5V8L - chains C and G of the 14 polymer chains in the assembly; structure by electron microscopy, 4.30 A resolution (low resolution: residue-level contacts below are approximate; hydrogen-bond / salt-bridge calls are withheld).

# Chain C
Protein: gp120
Organism: Human immunodeficiency virus 1
UniProt: Q2N0S6 (Q2N0S6_9HIV1); the construct lacks a stretch of the UniProt sequence and is renumbered around it, so the offset changes along the chain: 31-141 = UniProt 30-140; 150-185 = UniProt 141-176; 189-309 = UniProt 188-308; 312-321 = UniProt 309-318; 2 more segments
Sequence (481 residues; numbered 31 to 513 plus 12 insertion-coded residues; 14 numbers in that range are skipped by the numbering (no residue carries them; nothing is unmodelled there); the number before each row is that of its first residue; a row labelled like 185A-185K holds insertion residues (185A, then the next letters in order)):
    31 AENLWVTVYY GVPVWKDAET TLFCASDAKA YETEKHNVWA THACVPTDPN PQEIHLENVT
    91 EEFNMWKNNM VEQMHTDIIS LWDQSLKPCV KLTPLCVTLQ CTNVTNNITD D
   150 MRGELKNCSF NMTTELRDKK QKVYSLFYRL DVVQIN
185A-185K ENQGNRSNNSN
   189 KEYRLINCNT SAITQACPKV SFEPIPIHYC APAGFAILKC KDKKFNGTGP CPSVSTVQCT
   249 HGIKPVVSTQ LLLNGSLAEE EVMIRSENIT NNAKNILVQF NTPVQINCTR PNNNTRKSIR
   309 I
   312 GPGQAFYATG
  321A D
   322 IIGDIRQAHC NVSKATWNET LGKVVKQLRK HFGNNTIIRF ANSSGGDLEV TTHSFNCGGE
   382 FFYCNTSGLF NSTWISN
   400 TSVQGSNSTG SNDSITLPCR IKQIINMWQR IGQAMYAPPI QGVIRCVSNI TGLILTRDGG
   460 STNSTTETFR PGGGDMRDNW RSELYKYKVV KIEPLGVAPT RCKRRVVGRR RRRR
Disordered / not traced: 31, 185A-185K, 400-410, 507-513
Disulfides: Cys54-Cys74, Cys119-Cys205, Cys126-Cys196, Cys131-Cys157, Cys218-Cys247, Cys228-Cys239, Cys296-Cys331, Cys378-Cys445, Cys385-Cys418
Covalently attached groups: N-acetylglucosamine (NAG) linked to Asn88, Asn133, Asn156, Asn197, Asn234, Asn262, Asn295, Asn301, Asn332, Asn339, Asn355, Asn363, Asn386, Asn392, Asn448; glycan linked to Asn160, Asn276
Sequence notes: conflict Asn332 (Thr330 in Q2N0S6), Cys501 (Ala498 in Q2N0S6); expression tag (509-513)
From the paper describing this entry:
  - post-translational modification sites: Asn156, Asn160
  - binding site for N-acetylglucosamine: Lys171, Tyr173
  - mutagenesis - N156D: abolished binding to PGT145 Fab
  - mutagenesis - N156D, N156K: abolished binding to PGT145 antibody, heavy chain
  - mutagenesis - N156D, M161A: decreased stability
  - mutagenesis - N160A, N160K, M161A, T162A, L165A, D167A: decreased binding to PGT145 antibody, heavy chain

# Chain G
Protein: 3BNC117 antibody, heavy chain
Organism: Homo sapiens
Notes: fragment: Fab; antibody fragment or engineered binder
Sequence (226 residues; row label = number of the first residue in the row; a row labelled like 71A-71D holds insertion residues (71A, then the next letters in order)):
     1 QVQLLQSGAA VTKPGASVRV SCEASGYNIR DYFIHWWRQA PGQGLQWVGW IN
   52A P
    53 KTGQPNNPRQ FQGRVSLTR
71A-71D HASW
    72 DFDTYSFYMD L
82A-82C KAL
    83 RSDDTAVYFC ARQRSDYW
100A-100B DF
   101 DVWGSGTQVT VSSASTKGPS VFPLAPSSKS TSGGTAALGC LVKDYFPEPV TVSWNSGALT
   161 SGVHTFPAVL QSSGLYSLSS VVTVPSSSLG TQTYICNVNH KPSNTKVDKK VEPKSC
Disordered / not traced: 112-216
Disulfides: Cys22-Cys92
From the paper describing this entry:
  - binding site for N-acetylglucosamine: His71A

# Chain C / chain G interface
Residue-residue contacts (32):
  Asn197(C) - Trp71D(G)
  Asn279(C) - Asp98(G)
  Asn279(C) - Trp100(G)
  Asn280(C) - Trp50(G)
  Asn280(C) - Trp100(G)
  Ala281(C) - Phe33(G)
  Ala281(C) - Trp100(G)
  Lys282(C) - Asp98(G)
  Arg360(C) - Arg61(G)
  Ser365(C) - Gln56(G)
  Ser365(C) - Pro57(G)
  Gly367(C) - Thr54(G)
  Gly367(C) - Gly55(G)
  Asp368(C) - Lys53(G)
  Asp368(C) - Thr54(G)
  Asp368(C) - Arg71(G)
  Val371(C) - Thr54(G)
  Gln428(C) - Arg30(G)
  Gln428(C) - Lys53(G)
  Ile430(C) - Arg30(G)
  Ile430(C) - Phe73(G)
  Arg456(C) - Asn58(G)
  Asp457(C) - Asn58(G)
  Asp457(C) - Gln64(G)
  Gly458(C) - Asn58(G)
  Gly458(C) - Pro60(G)
  Gly458(C) - Arg61(G)
  Gly459(C) - Pro60(G)
  Arg469(C) - Gln64(G)
  Pro470(C) - Gln56(G)
  Gly471(C) - Gln56(G)
  Gly472(C) - Gln56(G)
Interface residues without a listed pair, chain C (22 interface residues in all): Glu275, Gly366
Interface residues without a listed pair, chain G (20 interface residues in all): Trp47, Asn59, Gln95

# Overview
Chain C and chain G form an interface of 22 and 20 residues respectively. The paper reports a binding site for
N-acetylglucosamine at Lys171(C), Tyr173(C) and His71A(G); N160A, N160K and M161A of chain C, among others,
reduce binding to PGT145 antibody, heavy chain; 8 substitutions were tested in all.
Chain C is gp120 (Human immunodeficiency virus 1) and chain G is 3BNC117 antibody, heavy chain (Homo sapiens);
the structure, BG505 SOSIP.664 trimer in complex with broadly neutralizing HIV antibodies 3BNC117 and PGT145,
was determined by electron microscopy together with 5V8M and 5UY3 from the same study.
